1MAE - chains L and H; structure by X-ray diffraction, 2.80 A resolution.

[Chain L]
Protein: Methylamine dehydrogenase (light subunit)
Organism: Paracoccus versutus
Notes: EC 1.4.99.3
Reference sequence: P22641 (DHML_PARVE); residues 7-130 here correspond to UniProt positions 64-187 (UniProt number = residue number + 57)
Sequence (124 residues; each row starts with the number of its first residue):
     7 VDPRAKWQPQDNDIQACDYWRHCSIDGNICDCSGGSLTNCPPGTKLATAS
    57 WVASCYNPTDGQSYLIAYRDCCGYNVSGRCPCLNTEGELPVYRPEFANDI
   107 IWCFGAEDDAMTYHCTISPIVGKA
Cystine bridges: Cys-23/Cys-88, Cys-29/Cys-61, Cys-36/Cys-121, Cys-38/Cys-86, Cys-46/Cys-77, Cys-78/Cys-109
Glycans and other covalent adducts: nitrogen molecule (HDZ) linked to Trp-57
Modified residues: Trp-57 (7-hydroxy-l-tryptophan; 0AF)
Small-molecule neighbours: nitrogen molecule (HDZ): Asp-32, Asp-76, Asn-104, Ile-106, Ile-107, Tyr-119, Thr-122
UniProt features mapped onto this chain:
  - modified residue: Trp-57 (Tryptophylquinone)
  - cross-link: Trp-57 to Trp-108 (Tryptophan tryptophylquinone (Trp-Trp))

[Chain H]
Protein: Methylamine dehydrogenase (heavy subunit)
Organism: Paracoccus versutus
Notes: EC 1.4.99.3
Reference sequence: P23006 (DHMH_PARVE); residues 7-348 here correspond to UniProt positions 59-400 (UniProt number = residue number + 52)
Sequence (373 residues; row label = number of the first residue in the row):
     1 SSASAAAAAAAAALAAGAADGPTNDEAPGADGRRSYINLPAHHSAIIQQW
    51 VLDAGSGSILGHVNGGFLPNPVAAHSGSEFALASTSFSRIAKGKRTDYVE
   101 VFDPVTFLPIADIELPDAPRFDVGPYSWMNANTPNNADLLFFQFAAGPAV
   151 GLVVQGGSSDDQLLSSPTCYHIHPGAPSTFYLLCAQGGLAKTDHAGGAAG
   201 AGLVGAMLTAAQNLLTQPAQANKSGRIVWPVYSGKILQADISAAGATNKA
   251 PIDALSGGRKADTWRPGGWQQVAYLKSSDGIYLLTSEQSAWKLHAAAKEV
   301 TSVTGLVGQTSSQISLGHDVDAISVAQDGGPDLYALSAGTEVLHIYDAGA
   351 GDQDQSTVELGSGPQVLSVMNEA

[Chain L / chain H interface]
Contacting residue pairs (7; chain L residue first):
  Arg-10(L) / Gln-288(H)
  Asn-81(L) / Ser-44(H)
  Asn-81(L) / Ala-45(H)
  Val-82(L) / Ser-44(H)
  Asp-105(L) / Val-123(H)
  Asp-105(L) / Gly-124(H)
  Thr-118(L) / Ala-91(H)
Also at the interface, not in a pair above, chain L (12 interface residues in all): Thr-91, Glu-92, Pro-96, Tyr-98, Ile-106, Ile-107, Phe-110
Also at the interface, not in a pair above, chain H (14 interface residues in all): Ala-145, Ala-185, Asn-213, Leu-214, Ser-289, Trp-291, Ala-296, Ala-297

[Overview]
12 residues of chain L and 14 residues of chain H are in contact. Nitrogen molecule is covalently linked to
Trp-57(L).
Chain L is Methylamine dehydrogenase (light subunit) and chain H is Methylamine dehydrogenase (heavy subunit),
both from Paracoccus versutus; the structure, The Active Site Structure of Methylamine Dehydrogenase:
Hydrazines Identify C6 as the Reactive Site of the ..., was determined by X-ray diffraction, deposited
together with 1MAF and 2MAD.
